PDB entry 4IMX | X-ray diffraction, 2.25 A resolution | chains A and B

# Chain A (and B)
Name: subunit A
Source organism: Bos taurus
Notes: chain B of this document is another copy of the same molecule, construct and numbering; everything in this record applies to it too
Chain sequence (442 residues; row label = number of the first residue in the row):
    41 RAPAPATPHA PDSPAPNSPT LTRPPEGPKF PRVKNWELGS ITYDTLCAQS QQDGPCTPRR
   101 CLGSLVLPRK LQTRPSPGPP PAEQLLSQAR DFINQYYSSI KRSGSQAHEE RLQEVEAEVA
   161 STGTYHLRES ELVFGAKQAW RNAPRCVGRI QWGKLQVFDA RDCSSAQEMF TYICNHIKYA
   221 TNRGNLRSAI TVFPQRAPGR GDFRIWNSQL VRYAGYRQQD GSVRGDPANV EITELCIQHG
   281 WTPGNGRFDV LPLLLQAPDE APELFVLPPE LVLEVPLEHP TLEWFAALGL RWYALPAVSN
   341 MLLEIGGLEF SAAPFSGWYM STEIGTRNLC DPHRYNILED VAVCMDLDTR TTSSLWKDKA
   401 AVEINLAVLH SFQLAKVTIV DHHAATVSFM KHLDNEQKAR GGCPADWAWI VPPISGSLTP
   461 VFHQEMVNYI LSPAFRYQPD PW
Disordered / not traced: 41-66, 110-120 (chain B: 41-68, 112-120)
Ion coordination: Zn2+: C96, C101 (shared with C96(B), C101(B) of chain B); heme Fe near C186 (its only coordinating residue here)
Ligand contacts:
  - 1EV (3,5-bis[2-(6-amino-4-methylpyridin-2-yl)ethyl]benzonitrile): V106, L107, S248, Q249, R252, P336, V338, F355, S356, G357, W358, Y359, M360, E363, W449, Y477
  - cacodylic acid (CAD): W324, L328, C384
  - tetrahydrobiopterin (H4B), molecule 1: W76, W447, F462, H463, Q464, E465
  - tetrahydrobiopterin (H4B), molecule 2: S104, V106, R367, A448, W449
  - heme (HEM): W180, A183, R185, C186, V187, G188, Q191, L195, S228, M341, F355, S356, G357, W358, Y359, M360, E363, V420, W449, F475, Y477
What the authors report for this chain:
  - binding site for 1EV: S248, E363
  - binding site for acetate ion: R252, R374
  - specificity-determining residues: N368

# How chain A and chain B interact
Residue-residue contacts (127):
  G67(A) - R109(B)
  P68(A) - R109(B)  hydrogen bond (backbone-side chain)
  F70(A) - R109(B)  hydrogen bond (backbone-side chain)
  P71(A) - L102(B)  hydrophobic
  R72(A) - L105(B)
  R72(A) - R109(B)
  W76(A) - V106(B)
  W76(A) - H373(B)
  E77(A) - P372(B)
  E77(A) - H373(B)
  Y83(A) - R109(B)
  C87(A) - R99(B)  hydrogen bond (backbone-side chain)
  A88(A) - R99(B)
  S90(A) - R99(B)  hydrogen bond (backbone-side chain)
  D93(A) - P98(B)
  G94(A) - P98(B)  hydrogen bond (backbone-backbone)
  C96(A) - C96(B)  hydrophobic
  C96(A) - T97(B)
  C96(A) - P98(B)
  C96(A) - C101(B)  hydrophobic
  T97(A) - C96(B)
  P98(A) - D93(B)
  P98(A) - G94(B)  hydrogen bond (backbone-backbone)
  P98(A) - C96(B)
  R99(A) - S90(B)
  R99(A) - Q91(B)  hydrogen bond (side chain-backbone)
  R99(A) - Q92(B)
  R99(A) - D93(B)  salt bridge
  R99(A) - Y469(B)
  R100(A) - K69(B)
  R100(A) - V467(B)
  R100(A) - N468(B)
  C101(A) - C96(B)  hydrophobic
  C101(A) - C101(B)  hydrophobic
  C101(A) - G103(B)
  C101(A) - V467(B)
  C101(A) - N468(B)  hydrogen bond (backbone-backbone)
  L102(A) - P71(B)  hydrophobic
  L102(A) - V467(B)  hydrophobic
  S104(A) - W447(B)
  S104(A) - E465(B)
  S104(A) - M466(B)  hydrogen bond (side chain-backbone)
  L105(A) - R72(B)
  L105(A) - E465(B)
  V106(A) - W76(B)
  V106(A) - E465(B)  hydrogen bond (backbone-side chain)
  R109(A) - F70(B)
  T366(A) - S457(B)
  R367(A) - S457(B)
  R367(A) - F462(B)
  R367(A) - H463(B)
  D371(A) - H463(B)  salt bridge
  P372(A) - E77(B)
  H373(A) - W76(B)
  H373(A) - E77(B)
  H373(A) - H463(B)
  T392(A) - D421(B)  hydrogen bond
  T392(A) - H423(B)
  T392(A) - A424(B)
  S393(A) - L406(B)
  S393(A) - L409(B)
  S393(A) - Q413(B)  hydrogen bond
  S393(A) - D421(B)  hydrogen bond (backbone-side chain)
  S394(A) - L406(B)
  L395(A) - V402(B)
  L395(A) - N405(B)
  L395(A) - L406(B)
  L395(A) - L409(B)  hydrophobic
  L395(A) - H422(B)
  K397(A) - L458(B)
  D398(A) - H422(B)  salt bridge
  D398(A) - H423(B)  salt bridge
  D398(A) - S455(B)  hydrogen bond
  K399(A) - V402(B)
  K399(A) - E403(B)
  K399(A) - L406(B)
  A401(A) - L458(B)  hydrophobic
  V402(A) - L395(B)
  V402(A) - K399(B)
  E403(A) - K399(B)
  N405(A) - L395(B)
  L406(A) - S393(B)
  L406(A) - S394(B)
  L406(A) - L395(B)
  L406(A) - K399(B)
  L409(A) - S393(B)
  L409(A) - L395(B)  hydrophobic
  Q413(A) - S393(B)
  D421(A) - T392(B)  hydrogen bond
  D421(A) - S393(B)  hydrogen bond (side chain-backbone)
  H422(A) - L395(B)
  H422(A) - D398(B)  salt bridge
  H423(A) - T392(B)
  H423(A) - K397(B)
  H423(A) - D398(B)  salt bridge
  W447(A) - S104(B)
  W447(A) - A448(B)  hydrophobic
  A448(A) - W447(B)  hydrophobic
  P453(A) - S455(B)
  P453(A) - G456(B)  hydrogen bond (backbone-backbone)
  P453(A) - S457(B)  hydrogen bond (backbone-backbone)
  P453(A) - F462(B)  hydrophobic
  I454(A) - S455(B)
  S455(A) - D398(B)  hydrogen bond
  S455(A) - P453(B)
  S455(A) - I454(B)
  S455(A) - S455(B)
  G456(A) - P453(B)  hydrogen bond (backbone-backbone)
  S457(A) - T366(B)
  S457(A) - R367(B)
  S457(A) - P453(B)  hydrogen bond (backbone-backbone)
  L458(A) - K397(B)
  L458(A) - A401(B)  hydrophobic
  F462(A) - R367(B)
  H463(A) - D371(B)  salt bridge
  H463(A) - H373(B)
  E465(A) - S104(B)
  E465(A) - L105(B)
  E465(A) - V106(B)  hydrogen bond (side chain-backbone)
  M466(A) - S104(B)  hydrogen bond (backbone-side chain)
  M466(A) - L105(B)
  V467(A) - R100(B)
  V467(A) - C101(B)
  V467(A) - L102(B)  hydrophobic
  N468(A) - R100(B)
  N468(A) - C101(B)  hydrogen bond (backbone-backbone)
  Y469(A) - R99(B)
Other interface residues (no listed pair), chain A (67 interface residues in all): Q92, G103, L107, C370, L378, A424
Other interface residues (no listed pair), chain B (65 interface residues in all): C87, L107, C370, L378

# In short
67 residues of chain A and 65 residues of chain B are in contact; the contacts include 24 hydrogen bonds and 7
salt bridges. Polar contacts include R99(A)-D93(B), D371(A)-H463(B) and D398(A)-H422(B). From the paper: a
binding site for 1EV at S248(A) and E363(A); a binding site for acetate ion at R252(A) and R374(A).
Both chains are subunit A (Bos taurus). Entry 4IMX (Structure of bovine endothelial nitric oxide synthase heme
domain in complex with 3,5-bis(2-(6-amino-4-methylpyridin-2-yl)ethyl)benzonitrile) was determined by X-ray
diffraction (same publication as 4IMS, 4IMT, 4IMU and 4IMW).
